PDB entry 8PBL | electron microscopy, 2.87 A resolution | chains B and F of the 8 polymer chains in the assembly

Chain B:
Molecule: Template DNA
Sequence (49 nucleotides; numbered -8 to 40; the number before each row is that of its first residue; numbers below 1 keep their minus sign (DG-8 is residue -8)):
    -8 GGGTCCGAATTCGTCGGCGCCAXTCACACGCTCGATTTCATAATGATGG
Unresolved in the structure: -8 to 0, 15, 29-40
Modified residues: TTD (cis-syn cyclobutane thymine dimer) at position 14

Chain F:
Molecule: DNA-directed RNA polymerase subunit beta
From: Escherichia coli
Notes: EC 2.7.7.6
UniProtKB: P0A8V4 (RPOB_ECO57); numbering as in UniProt (aligned over 1-1342)
Amino-acid sequence (1342 residues; row label = number of the first residue in the row):
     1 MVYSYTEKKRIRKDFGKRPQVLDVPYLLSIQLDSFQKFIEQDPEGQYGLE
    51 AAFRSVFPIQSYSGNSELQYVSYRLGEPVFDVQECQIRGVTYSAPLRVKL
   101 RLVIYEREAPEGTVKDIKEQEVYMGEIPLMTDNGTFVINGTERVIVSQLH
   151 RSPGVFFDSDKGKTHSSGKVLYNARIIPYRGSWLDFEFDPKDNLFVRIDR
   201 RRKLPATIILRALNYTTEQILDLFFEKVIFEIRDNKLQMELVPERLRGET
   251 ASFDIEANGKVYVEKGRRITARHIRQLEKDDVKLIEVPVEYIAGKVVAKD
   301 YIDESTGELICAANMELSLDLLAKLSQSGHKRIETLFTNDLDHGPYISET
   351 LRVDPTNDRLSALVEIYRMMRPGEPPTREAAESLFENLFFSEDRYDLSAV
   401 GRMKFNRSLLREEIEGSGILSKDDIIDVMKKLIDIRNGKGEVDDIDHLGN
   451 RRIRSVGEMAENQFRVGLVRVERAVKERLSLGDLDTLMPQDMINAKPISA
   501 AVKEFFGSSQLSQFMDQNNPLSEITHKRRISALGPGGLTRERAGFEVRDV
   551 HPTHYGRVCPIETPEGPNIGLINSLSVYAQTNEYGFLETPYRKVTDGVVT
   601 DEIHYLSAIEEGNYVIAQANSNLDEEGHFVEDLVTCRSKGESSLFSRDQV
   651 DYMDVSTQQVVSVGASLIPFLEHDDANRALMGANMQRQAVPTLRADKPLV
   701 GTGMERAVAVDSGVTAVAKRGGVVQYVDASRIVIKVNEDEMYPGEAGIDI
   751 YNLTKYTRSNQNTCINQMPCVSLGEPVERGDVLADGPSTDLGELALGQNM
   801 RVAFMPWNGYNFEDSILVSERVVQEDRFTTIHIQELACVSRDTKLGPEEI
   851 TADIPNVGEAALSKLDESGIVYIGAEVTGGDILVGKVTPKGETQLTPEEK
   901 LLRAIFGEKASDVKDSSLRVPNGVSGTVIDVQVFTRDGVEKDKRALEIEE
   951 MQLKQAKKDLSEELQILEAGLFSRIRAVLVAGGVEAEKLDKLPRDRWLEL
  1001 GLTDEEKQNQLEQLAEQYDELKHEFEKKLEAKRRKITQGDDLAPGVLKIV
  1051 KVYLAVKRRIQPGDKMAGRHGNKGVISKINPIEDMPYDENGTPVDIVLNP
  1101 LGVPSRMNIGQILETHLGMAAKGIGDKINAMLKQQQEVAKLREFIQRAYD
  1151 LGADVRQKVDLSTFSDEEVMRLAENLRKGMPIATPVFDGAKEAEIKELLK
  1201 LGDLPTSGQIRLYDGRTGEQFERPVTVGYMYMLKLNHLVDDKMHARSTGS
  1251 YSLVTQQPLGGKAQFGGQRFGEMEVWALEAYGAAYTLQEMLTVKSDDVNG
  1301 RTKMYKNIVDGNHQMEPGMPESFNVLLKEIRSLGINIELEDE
Unresolved in the structure: 1, 891-912
Curated features (UniProtKB/Swiss-Prot):
  - modified residue (N6-acetyllysine): Lys1022, Lys1200

Interface between chain B and chain F:
Contacting residue pairs (25; chain B residue first):
  DT5(B) - Lys191(F)  hydrogen bond to the phosphate
  DC6(B) - Pro190(F)  sugar contact
  DC6(B) - Lys191(F)  salt bridge to the phosphate
  DG7(B) - Asp189(F)  phosphate contact
  DG7(B) - Pro190(F)  phosphate contact
  DG7(B) - Phe195(F)  phosphate contact
  DG7(B) - Lys203(F)  salt bridge to the phosphate
  DG8(B) - Lys203(F)  phosphate contact
  DA13(B) - Arg542(F)  base contact
  TTD_14(B) - Met1273(F)  base contact
  DC16(B) - Arg1269(F)  salt bridge to the phosphate
  DC16(B) - Gly1271(F)  hydrogen bond to the phosphate
  DA17(B) - Gly1267(F)  phosphate contact
  DA17(B) - Gln1268(F)  phosphate contact
  DA17(B) - Arg1269(F)  hydrogen bond to the phosphate
  DC18(B) - Gly1261(F)  phosphate contact
  DC18(B) - Lys1262(F)  hydrogen bond to the phosphate
  DA19(B) - Lys1262(F)  salt bridge to the phosphate
  DA19(B) - Ala1263(F)  hydrogen bond to the phosphate
  DC20(B) - Phe514(F)  phosphate contact
  DG21(B) - Arg143(F)  hydrogen bond to the phosphate
  DC22(B) - Asn139(F)  hydrogen bond to the phosphate
  DC22(B) - Gly507(F)  sugar contact
  DC22(B) - Ser508(F)  hydrogen bond to the phosphate
  DA26(B) - Pro497(F)  phosphate contact
Also at the interface, not in a pair above, chain B (15 interface residues in all): DT23
Also at the interface, not in a pair above, chain F (26 interface residues in all): Thr141, Arg202, Lys496, His1244, Gly1260, Glu1274

In short:
15 residues of chain B face 26 of chain F across their interface; the contacts include 8 hydrogen bonds and 4
salt bridges. Among the polar pairs are DT5(B)-Lys191(F), DC16(B)-Gly1271(F) and DA17(B)-Arg1269(F).
Chain B is Template DNA and chain F is DNA-directed RNA polymerase subunit beta (Escherichia coli); the
structure, E. coli RNA polymerase elongation complex stalled at thymine dimer lesion, was determined by
electron microscopy.
